Entry 8EYC (X-ray diffraction, 2.99 A resolution); this record covers chains A and C.

# Chain A
Protein: Tyrosine-protein phosphatase non-receptor type 1
From: Homo sapiens
Notes: EC 3.1.3.48
UniProt: P18031 (PTN1_HUMAN); residues 1-299 here = UniProt positions 1-299
Chain sequence (299 residues; numbered 1 to 299; the number before each row is that of its first residue):
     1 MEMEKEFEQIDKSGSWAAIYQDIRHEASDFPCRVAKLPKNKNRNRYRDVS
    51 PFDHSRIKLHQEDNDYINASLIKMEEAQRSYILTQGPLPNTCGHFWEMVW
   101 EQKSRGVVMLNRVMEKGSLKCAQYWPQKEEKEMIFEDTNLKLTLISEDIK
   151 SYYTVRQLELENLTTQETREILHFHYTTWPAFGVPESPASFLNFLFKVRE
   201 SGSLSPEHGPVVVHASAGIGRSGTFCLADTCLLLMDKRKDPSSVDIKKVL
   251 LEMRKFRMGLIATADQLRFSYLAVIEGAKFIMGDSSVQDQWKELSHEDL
Unresolved in the structure: 1
Sequence notes: engineered mutation Ala181 (Asp in P18031), Ala215 (Cys in P18031), Ala262 (Gln in P18031)
Swiss-Prot annotation at these positions:
  - modified residue: Met1 (N-acetylmethionine), Tyr20 (Phosphotyrosine), Ser50 (Phosphoserine), Tyr66 (Phosphotyrosine), Ser242 (Phosphoserine), Ser243 (Phosphoserine)
  - mutagenesis: Ser50 (S50A/D: No phosphorylation)
What the authors report for this chain:
  - mutagenesis - D181A/C215A/Q262A: abolished catalytic activity
  - specificity-determining residues: Arg47

# Chain C
Protein: Non-receptor tyrosine-protein kinase TYK2 activation loop phosphopeptide
Notes: EC 2.7.10.2; fragment: residues 1048-1062 of TYK2
UniProt: P29597 (TYK2_HUMAN); residues 1156-1170 here correspond to UniProt positions 1048-1062 (UniProt number = residue number - 108)
Chain sequence (15 residues; numbered 1156 to 1170; the number before each row is that of its first residue):
  1156 VPEGHEYYRVREDGD
Unresolved in the structure: 1156-1160, 1165-1170
Modified residues: Tyr1162 (O-phosphotyrosine; PTR); Tyr1163 (O-phosphotyrosine; PTR)
Swiss-Prot annotation at these positions:
  - modified residue (Phosphotyrosine): Tyr1162, Tyr1163

# Interface between chain A and chain C
Contacting residue pairs (17; chain A residue first):
  Tyr46(A) - Glu1161(C)
  Tyr46(A) - Tyr1162(C)
  Tyr46(A) - Tyr1163(C)
  Arg47(A) - Glu1161(C)  hydrogen bond (backbone-backbone)
  Arg47(A) - Tyr1162(C)
  Asp48(A) - Tyr1162(C)
  Asp48(A) - Tyr1163(C)  hydrogen bond (side chain-backbone)
  Asp48(A) - Arg1164(C)
  Val49(A) - Tyr1163(C)
  Phe182(A) - Tyr1163(C)
  Ala215(A) - Tyr1163(C)
  Ser216(A) - Tyr1163(C)
  Ala217(A) - Tyr1163(C)
  Gly218(A) - Tyr1163(C)
  Ile219(A) - Tyr1163(C)
  Gly220(A) - Tyr1163(C)
  Arg221(A) - Tyr1163(C)
Other interface residues (no listed pair), chain A (13 interface residues in all): Ala262
The authors on this interface:
  - interface residues, chain A: Arg47(A), Asp48(A)

# Summary
Chain A and chain C form an interface of 13 and 4 residues respectively, with 2 hydrogen bonds. Among the
polar pairs are Asp48(A)-Tyr1163(C) and Arg47(A)-Glu1161(C). Curated annotation (UniProt) lists one
mutagenesis site on chain A. From the paper: D181A/C215A/Q262A of chain A abolish catalytic activity;
interface residues Arg47(A) and Asp48(A).
Chain A is Tyrosine-protein phosphatase non-receptor type 1 (Homo sapiens) and chain C is Non-receptor
tyrosine-protein kinase TYK2 activation loop phosphopeptide; the structure, Crystal structure of PTP1B
D181A/Q262A/C215A phosphatase domain with TYK2 activation loop phosphopeptide, was determined by X-ray
diffraction together with 8EXJ, 8EXK, 8EXM, 8EXN, 8EYA, 8EYB and 8F88 from the same study.
